1IZH - chains A and B; structure by X-ray diffraction, 1.90 A resolution.

== Chain A (and B) ==
Molecule: proteinase
From: Human immunodeficiency virus 1
Notes: EC 3.4.23.16; chain B of this document is another copy of the same molecule, construct and numbering; everything in this record applies to it too
UniProtKB: Q90EB9 (Q90EB9_9HIV1); residues 1-99 here = UniProt positions 1-99
Amino-acid sequence (99 residues; each row starts with the number of its first residue):
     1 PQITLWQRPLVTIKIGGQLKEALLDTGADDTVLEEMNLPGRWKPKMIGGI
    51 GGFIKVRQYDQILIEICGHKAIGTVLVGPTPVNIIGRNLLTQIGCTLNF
Ligand contacts: Q50 ({(1S)-1-benzyl-4-[3-carbamoyl-1-(1-carbamoyl-2-phenyl-ethylcarbamoyl)-(S)-propylcarbamoyl]-2-oxo-5-phenyl-pentyl}-carbamic acid tert-butyl ester): Arg8, Leu23, Asp25, Gly27, Ala28, Asp29, Asp30, Val32, Ile47, Gly48, Gly49, Ile50, Phe53, Pro81, Val82, Ile84

== Interface between chain A and chain B ==
Residue-residue contacts - 100 pairs, chain A then chain B:
  Pro1(A) with Leu97(B); Asn98(B); Phe99(B), hydrogen bond (backbone-backbone)
  Gln2(A) with Thr96(B), hydrogen bond; Leu97(B); Asn98(B), hydrogen bond
  Ile3(A) with Thr96(B); Leu97(B), hydrogen bond (backbone-backbone); Phe99(B), hydrophobic
  Leu5(A) with Thr26(B); Arg87(B), hydrogen bond (backbone-side chain); Leu90(B), hydrophobic; Thr91(B); Cys95(B)
  Trp6(A) with Arg87(B), hydrogen bond (backbone-side chain); Thr91(B)
  Gln7(A) with Arg87(B)
  Arg8(A) with Asp29(B), salt bridge; Arg87(B)
  Pro9(A) with Thr26(B); Arg87(B); Leu97(B), hydrophobic
  Leu23(A) with Gly27(B)
  Leu24(A) with Thr26(B), hydrogen bond (backbone-side chain); Leu97(B), hydrophobic
  Asp25(A) with Asp25(B); Thr26(B); Gly27(B), hydrogen bond (side chain-backbone)
  Thr26(A) with Leu5(B); Pro9(B); Leu24(B), hydrogen bond (side chain-backbone); Asp25(B); Thr26(B), hydrogen bond (side chain-backbone); Leu97(B)
  Gly27(A) with Leu23(B); Asp25(B), hydrogen bond (backbone-side chain)
  Asp29(A) with Arg8(B), salt bridge
  Gly49(A) with Pro81(B)
  Ile50(A) with Gly49(B); Ile50(B), hydrogen bond (backbone-backbone); Gly51(B), hydrogen bond (backbone-backbone); Gly52(B); Ile54(B), hydrophobic; Thr80(B); Pro81(B)
  Gly51(A) with Gly51(B); Gly52(B); Ile54(B)
  Gly52(A) with Gly51(B)
  Ile54(A) with Ile50(B)
  Cys67(A) with Phe99(B), hydrophobic
  His69(A) with Phe99(B)
  Thr80(A) with Ile50(B)
  Pro81(A) with Gly49(B); Ile50(B)
  Ile84(A) with Ile50(B), hydrophobic
  Arg87(A) with Leu5(B), hydrogen bond (side chain-backbone); Trp6(B), hydrogen bond (side chain-backbone); Gln7(B), hydrogen bond (side chain-backbone); Arg8(B); Pro9(B)
  Leu90(A) with Leu5(B), hydrophobic
  Thr91(A) with Leu5(B); Trp6(B)
  Gln92(A) with Trp6(B)
  Ile93(A) with Phe99(B)
  Gly94(A) with Asn98(B); Phe99(B)
  Cys95(A) with Leu5(B); Leu97(B), hydrophobic; Asn98(B); Phe99(B), hydrophobic
  Thr96(A) with Gln2(B); Ile3(B); Thr4(B); Thr96(B); Leu97(B); Asn98(B), hydrogen bond (backbone-backbone)
  Leu97(A) with Pro1(B); Gln2(B); Ile3(B), hydrogen bond (backbone-backbone); Pro9(B), hydrophobic; Leu24(B), hydrophobic; Thr26(B); Cys95(B), hydrophobic; Thr96(B); Leu97(B), hydrophobic
  Asn98(A) with Pro1(B); Gln2(B); Gly94(B); Cys95(B); Thr96(B), hydrogen bond (backbone-backbone); Asn98(B), hydrogen bond
  Phe99(A) with Pro1(B), hydrogen bond (backbone-backbone); Ile3(B), hydrophobic; Cys67(B), hydrophobic; His69(B); Ile93(B); Gly94(B); Cys95(B), hydrophobic
Other interface residues (no listed pair), chain A (39 interface residues in all): Thr4, Ile47, Gly48, Phe53
Other interface residues (no listed pair), chain B (38 interface residues in all): Ile47, Gly48, Phe53, Ile84

== In short ==
39 residues of chain A face 38 of chain B across their interface, with 21 hydrogen bonds and 2 salt bridges.
Polar pairs include Arg8(A)-Asp29(B), Gln2(A)-Thr96(B) and Gln2(A)-Asn98(B). Ligands of chain A: compound Q50.
Chain A and chain B are both proteinase (Human immunodeficiency virus 1); the structure, Inhibitor of HIV
protease with unusual binding mode potently inhibiting multi-resistant protease mutants, was determined by
X-ray diffraction together with 1IZI from the same study.
